9DQJ - chains B and E of the 5 polymer chains in the assembly; structure by electron microscopy, 2.90 A resolution.

[Chain B]
Protein: Guanine nucleotide-binding protein G(i) subunit alpha-2, Guanine nucleotide-binding protein G(s) subunit alpha isoforms XLas
From: Homo sapiens
Notes: EC 3.6.5.-
UniProtKB: chimeric construct of P04899, Q5JWF2: residues 1-57 from P04899 (GNAI2_HUMAN) positions 1-57 (same numbers); residues 66-246 from Q5JWF2 positions 847-1027 (UniProt number = residue number + 781)
Chain sequence (246 residues; each row starts with the number of its first residue):
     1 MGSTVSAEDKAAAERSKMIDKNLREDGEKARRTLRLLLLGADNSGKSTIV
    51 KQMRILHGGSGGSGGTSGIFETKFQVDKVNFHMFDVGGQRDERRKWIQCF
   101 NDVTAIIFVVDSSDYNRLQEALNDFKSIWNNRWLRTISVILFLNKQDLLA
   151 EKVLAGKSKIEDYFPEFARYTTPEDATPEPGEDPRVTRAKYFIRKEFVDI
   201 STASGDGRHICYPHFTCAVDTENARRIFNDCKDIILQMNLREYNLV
Disordered / not traced: 1-4, 52-67, 88-92, 174-182
Sequence notes: engineered mutation Ser3 (Cys in P04899), Arg31 (Ala in P04899), Thr33 (Glu in P04899), Leu34 (Val in P04899), Arg35 (Lys in P04899), Asp42 (Gly in P04899), Asn43 (Glu in P04899), Arg54 (Lys in P04899), Leu56 (Ile in P04899), Asp111 (Ala892 in Q5JWF2), Asp114 (Ser895 in Q5JWF2), Asp124 (Leu915 in Q5JWF2), Lys195 (Asp986 in Q5JWF2), Val198 (Leu989 in Q5JWF2), Asp199 (Arg990 in Q5JWF2), Ile210 (Tyr1001 in Q5JWF2), Ala224 (Ile1015 in Q5JWF2), Ile227 (Val1018 in Q5JWF2), Lys232 (Arg1023 in Q5JWF2), Leu236 (Gln1027 in Q5JWF2), Gln237 (Arg1028 in Q5JWF2), Asn239 (His1030 in Q5JWF2), Glu242 (Gln1033 in Q5JWF2), Asn244 (Glu1035 in Q5JWF2), Val246 (Leu1037 in Q5JWF2); linker (58-65)

[Chain E]
Protein: scFv16
From: Mus musculus
Notes: antibody fragment or engineered binder
Chain sequence (257 residues; each row starts with the number of its first residue; note: 3 numbers in that range are skipped by the numbering (no residue carries them; nothing is unmodelled there); a row labelled like 120A-120O holds insertion residues (120A, then the next letters in order)):
     1 DVQLVESGGGLVQPGGSRKLSCSASGFAFSSFGMHWVRQAPEKGLEWVAY
    51 ISSGSGTIYYADTVKGRFTISRDDPKNTLFLQMTSLRSEDTAMYYCVRSI
   101 YYYGSSPFDFWGQGTTLTVS
120A-120O SGGGGSGGGGSGGGG
   124 SDIVMTQATSSVPVTPGESVSISCRSSKSLLHSNGNTYLYWFLQRPGQSP
   174 QLLIYRMSNLASGVPDRFSGSGSGTAFTLTISRLEAEDVGVYYCMQHLEY
   224 PLTFGAGTKLELKAAALEVLFQ
Disordered / not traced: 1, 120A-120O, 138, 236-245
Cystine bridges: Cys147-Cys217

[How chain B and chain E interact]
Residue-residue contacts (22; chain B residue first):
  Val5(B) - His155(E)
  Ser6(B) - His155(E)  hydrogen bond (backbone-side chain)
  Ser6(B) - Asn157(E)
  Ser6(B) - Tyr161(E)  hydrogen bond
  Ala7(B) - His220(E)
  Ala7(B) - Leu221(E)
  Ala7(B) - Tyr223(E)  hydrophobic
  Glu8(B) - Tyr101(E)
  Glu8(B) - Pro107(E)
  Glu8(B) - Tyr161(E)
  Glu8(B) - Tyr163(E)  hydrogen bond
  Glu8(B) - His220(E)  salt bridge
  Asp9(B) - Asn157(E)  hydrogen bond
  Ala11(B) - Tyr101(E)  hydrophobic
  Ala12(B) - Tyr101(E)
  Glu14(B) - Ser52(E)  hydrogen bond
  Glu14(B) - Thr57(E)  hydrogen bond
  Arg15(B) - Ile100(E)
  Arg15(B) - Tyr101(E)
  Arg15(B) - Tyr102(E)
  Met18(B) - Ser53(E)  hydrogen bond
  Met18(B) - Gly54(E)
Also at the interface, not in a pair above, chain E (18 interface residues in all): Ser31, Tyr50, Ser105

[In short]
The interface between chain B and chain E involves 10 residues on one side and 18 on the other, with 7
hydrogen bonds and 1 salt bridge. Polar contacts include Glu8(B)-His220(E), Ser6(B)-His155(E) and
Ser6(B)-Tyr161(E).
Chain B is Guanine nucleotide-binding protein G(i) subunit alpha-2, Guanine nucleotide-binding protein G(s)
subunit alpha isoforms XLas (Homo sapiens) and chain E is scFv16 (Mus musculus); the structure, CryoEM
structure of Gq-coupled MRGPRD with a new agonist EP-3945, was determined by electron microscopy (same
publication as 9DQH).
